Entry 6K0A (electron microscopy, 4.60 A resolution (low resolution: residue-level contacts below are approximate; hydrogen-bond / salt-bridge calls are withheld)); this record covers chains A and D of the 12 polymer chains in the assembly.

# Chain A
Name: Ribonuclease P protein component 2
From: Methanocaldococcus jannaschii (strain ATCC 43067 / DSM 2661 / JAL-1 / JCM 10045 / NBRC 100440)
Notes: EC 3.1.26.5; fragment: Pop5
Reference sequence: Q57917 (RNP2_METJA); numbering as in UniProt (aligned over 1-134)
Sequence (134 residues; row label = number of the first residue in the row):
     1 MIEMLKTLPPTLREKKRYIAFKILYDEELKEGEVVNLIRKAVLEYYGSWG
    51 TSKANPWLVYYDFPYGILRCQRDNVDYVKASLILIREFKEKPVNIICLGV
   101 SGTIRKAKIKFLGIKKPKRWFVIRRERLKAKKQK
Disordered / not traced: 1, 128-134

# Chain D
Name: Ribonuclease P protein component 3
From: Methanocaldococcus jannaschii (strain ATCC 43067 / DSM 2661 / JAL-1 / JCM 10045 / NBRC 100440)
Notes: EC 3.1.26.5; fragment: Rpp30
Reference sequence: Q58539 (RNP3_METJA); numbering as in UniProt (aligned over 1-232)
Sequence (232 residues; row label = number of the first residue in the row):
     1 MRIDINRIEKEEDIKLLKELKWNGFVFYQYDDEFSKDRYEEVKAIAESYK
    51 LKVYSGVKIKTESSKQLRDKVKKFRNKCHIILIEGGVLKINRAAVELHDV
   101 DILSTPELGRKDSGIDHVLARLASNHRVAIELNFKTLLNKDGYERARTLL
   151 FFRNNLKLAKKFDVPVVISTDAENKYQIKNPYDLRAFLNTLVEPLYAKKI
   201 METAYKICDFRDYLMRDNVVRYGVEIIKEEKE
Disordered / not traced: 1, 228-232
From the paper describing this entry:
  - binding site for RPR: K198

# Interface between chain A and chain D
Pairs across the interface (20; chain A residue first):
  L24(A) with Y176(D)
  Y25(A) with Y176(D)
  E44(A) with R145(D)
  Y45(A) with F187(D); T190(D)
  D76(A) with A186(D); N189(D); T190(D)
  Y77(A) with T190(D)
  K79(A) with D183(D)
  I83(A) with F134(D); L138(D); D183(D)
  L84(A) with F134(D); R145(D)
  R86(A) with L138(D); N139(D)
  N94(A) with Y176(D); K179(D)
  I96(A) with N180(D)
Also at the interface, not in a pair above, chain A (14 interface residues in all): A80, C97
Also at the interface, not in a pair above, chain D (18 interface residues in all): L16, L20, K21, K140, I178, Y182

# Summary
The interface between chain A and chain D involves 14 residues on one side and 18 on the other. From the
paper: a binding site for RPR at K198(D).
Chain A is Ribonuclease P protein component 2 and chain D is Ribonuclease P protein component 3, both from
Methanocaldococcus jannaschii (strain ATCC 43067 / DSM 2661 / JAL-1 / JCM 10045 / NBRC 100440); the structure,
cryo-EM structure of an archaeal Ribonuclease P, was determined by electron microscopy, deposited together
with 6K0B.
